Entry 6SUZ (X-ray diffraction, 2.50 A resolution); this record covers chains A and L of the 3 polymer chains in the assembly.

Chain A:
Molecule: Major prion protein
Organism: Homo sapiens
UniProt: P04156 (PRIO_HUMAN); residue numbers follow UniProt; this construct covers 125-223
Chain sequence (99 residues; row label = number of the first residue in the row):
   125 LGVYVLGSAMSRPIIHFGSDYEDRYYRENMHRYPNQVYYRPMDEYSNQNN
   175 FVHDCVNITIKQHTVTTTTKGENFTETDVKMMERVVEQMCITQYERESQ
Construct notes: engineered mutation V127 (Gly in P04156), V129 (Met in P04156)
Cystine bridges: C179-C214
Swiss-Prot annotation at these positions:
  - glycosylation (N-linked (GlcNAc...) asparagine): N181, N197
  - natural variant: V127 (G127V: Protective factor against Kuru; this construct carries the variant), V129 (M129V: Protective factor against acquired, sporadic and some inherited prion diseases in the heterozygous state, possibly by preventing homodimerization; this construct carries the variant), G131 (G131V: In GSD), N171 (N171S: In schizoaffective disorder), D178 (D178N: In FFI and CJD), V180 (V180I: In CJD), T183 (T183A: In SENF and early-onset dementia), H187 (H187R: In GSD), T188 (T188K: In early-onset dementia and dementia due to prion diseases; T188R), E196 (E196K: In CJD), F198 (F198S: In GSD), E200 (E200K: In CJD), 8 further natural variant entries in UniProt
What the authors report for this chain:
  - self-association interface (contacts with another copy of this molecule); pairs are residue here / residue on that copy: G126-A133 (hydrogen bond), L130-L130, L130
  - conformationally variable residues (loop rearrangement, side-chain flip): L125 to V127, R164
  - mutagenesis - G127V: unchanged stability

Chain L:
Molecule: Icsm 18-anti-prp therapeutic fab light chain
Organism: Mus musculus
Notes: antibody fragment or engineered binder
Chain sequence (211 residues; each row starts with the number of its first residue):
     1 QIVLTQSPAIMSASPGEKVTMTCSASSSVSYMHWYQQKSGTSPKRWIYDT
    51 SKLASGVPARFSGSGSGTSYSLTISSMEAEDAATYFCHQWRSNPYTFGGG
   101 TKLEIKRADAAPTVSIFPPSSEQLTGGGASVVCFLNNFYPKDINVKWKID
   151 GSERQNGVLNSWTDQDSKDSTYSMSSTLTLTKDEYERHNSYTCEATHKTS
   201 TSPIVKSFNRN
Cystine bridges: C23-C87, C133-C193

Interface between chain A and chain L:
Contacting residue pairs (15):
  G142(A) - Y31(L)
  S143(A) - Y31(L)  hydrogen bond (backbone-side chain)
  S143(A) - D49(L)
  D144(A) - Y31(L)
  D144(A) - H33(L)  salt bridge
  D144(A) - D49(L)  hydrogen bond (backbone-side chain)
  D144(A) - W90(L)
  Y145(A) - W90(L)
  D147(A) - Y31(L)
  R148(A) - W90(L)
  R148(A) - Y95(L)
  R151(A) - W90(L)  hydrogen bond (side chain-backbone)
  R151(A) - R91(L)  hydrogen bond (side chain-backbone)
  R151(A) - Y95(L)  hydrogen bond
  E152(A) - Y95(L)  hydrogen bond
Other interface residues (no listed pair), chain L (7 interface residues in all): S92

In short:
Chain A and chain L form an interface of 8 and 7 residues respectively; the contacts include 6 hydrogen bonds
and 1 salt bridge. Polar contacts include D144(A)-H33(L), S143(A)-Y31(L) and D144(A)-D49(L). From the paper:
G127V of chain A leaves stability unchanged; conformational variability at L125(A) and R164(A).
Here chain A is Major prion protein (Homo sapiens) and chain L is Icsm 18-anti-prp therapeutic fab light chain
(Mus musculus). Entry 6SUZ (Human prion protein (PrP) fragment 119-231 (G127V V129 variant) complexed to ICSM
18 (anti-Prp therapeutic antibody) ...) was determined by X-ray diffraction together with 6SV2 from the same
study.
